PDB entry 9I4V | X-ray diffraction, 2.33 A resolution | chain A

== Chain A ==
Name: SARS-CoV-2 helicase NSP13
Source organism: Severe acute respiratory syndrome coronavirus 2
Notes: EC 3.4.19.12, 3.4.22.-, 3.4.22.69, 2.7.7.48, 3.6.4.12, 3.6.4.13, 3.1.13.-, 3.1.-.-, 2.1.1.-
UniProt: P0DTD1 (R1AB_SARS2); residues 1-601 here correspond to UniProt positions 5325-5925 (UniProt number = residue number + 5324)
Chain sequence (603 residues; row label = number of the first residue in the row; numbers below 1 keep their minus sign (Ser-1 is residue -1)):
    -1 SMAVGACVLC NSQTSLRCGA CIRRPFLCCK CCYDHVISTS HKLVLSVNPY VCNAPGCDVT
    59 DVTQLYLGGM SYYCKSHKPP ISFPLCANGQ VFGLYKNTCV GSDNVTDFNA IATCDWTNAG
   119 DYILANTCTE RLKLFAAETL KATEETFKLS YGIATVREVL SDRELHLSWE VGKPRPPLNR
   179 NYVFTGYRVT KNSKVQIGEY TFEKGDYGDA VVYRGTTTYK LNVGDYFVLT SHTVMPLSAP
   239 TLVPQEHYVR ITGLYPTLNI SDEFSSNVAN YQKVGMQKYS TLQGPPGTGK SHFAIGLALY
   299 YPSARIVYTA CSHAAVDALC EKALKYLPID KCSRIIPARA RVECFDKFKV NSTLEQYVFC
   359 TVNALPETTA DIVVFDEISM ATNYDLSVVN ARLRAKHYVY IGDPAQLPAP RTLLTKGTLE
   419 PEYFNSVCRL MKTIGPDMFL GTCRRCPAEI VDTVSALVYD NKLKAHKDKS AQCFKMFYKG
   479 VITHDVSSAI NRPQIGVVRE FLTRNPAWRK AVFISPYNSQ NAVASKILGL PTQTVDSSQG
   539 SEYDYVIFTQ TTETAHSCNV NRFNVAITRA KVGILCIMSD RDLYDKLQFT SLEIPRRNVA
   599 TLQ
Unresolved in the structure: -1 to 0, 95-102, 151-152, 186-193, 203-206, 593-601
Construct notes: expression tag (-1 to 0)
Metal / ion sites: Zn2+ site 1: Cys5, Cys8, Cys29; Zn2+ site 2: Cys16, Cys19, His33, His39; Zn2+ site 3: Cys50, Cys55, Cys72, His75
Ligand contacts: MPO (3[N-morpholino]propane sulfonic acid): Asn177, Ser485, Ser486, Pro514, Tyr515, Asn516, His554
What the authors report for this chain:
  - catalytic residues: Glu375 (citing earlier work)

== Summary ==
Bound to chain A: compound MPO. Cys5, Cys8 and Cys29 form the Zn2+ site 1. Cys16, Cys19, His33 and His39
coordinate Zn2+ site 2. The paper reports the catalytic residue Glu375.
Chain A is SARS-CoV-2 helicase NSP13 (Severe acute respiratory syndrome coronavirus 2); the structure, Crystal
structure of the SARS-CoV-2 helicase NSP13, was determined by X-ray diffraction together with 9I1S from the
same study.
